Entry 5C4L (X-ray diffraction, 2.35 A resolution); this record covers chain A.

[Chain A]
Protein: APH(2'')-Id
From: Enterococcus casseliflavus
UniProt: O68183 (O68183_ENTCA); residues 1-301 here = UniProt positions 1-301
Amino-acid sequence (321 residues; row label = number of the first residue in the row; numbers below 1 keep their minus sign (Met-19 is residue -19)):
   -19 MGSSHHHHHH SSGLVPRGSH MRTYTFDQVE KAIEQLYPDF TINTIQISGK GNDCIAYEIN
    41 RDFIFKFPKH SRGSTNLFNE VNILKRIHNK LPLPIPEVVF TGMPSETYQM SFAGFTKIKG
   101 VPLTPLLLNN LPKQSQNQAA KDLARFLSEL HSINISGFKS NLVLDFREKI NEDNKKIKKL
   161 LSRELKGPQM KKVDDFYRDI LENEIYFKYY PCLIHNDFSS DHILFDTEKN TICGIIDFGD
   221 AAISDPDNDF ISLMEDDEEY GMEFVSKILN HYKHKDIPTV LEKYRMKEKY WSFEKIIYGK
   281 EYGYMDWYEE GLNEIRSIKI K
Not modelled in the structure: -19 to 0, 298-301
Sequence notes: initiating methionine (-19); expression tag (-18 to 0); engineered mutation Gln26 (Glu in O68183), Lys30 (Glu in O68183)
Residues lining bound ligands: 4XR ((2S,3R)-3-amino-6-(aminomethyl)-3,4-dihydro-2H-pyran-2-ol): Glu235, Glu268, Trp271
What the authors report for this chain:
  - binding site for Sisomicin: Ser136, Glu235, Glu268, Trp271
  - binding site for 4XR: Glu235, Glu268, Trp271

[Overview]
Bound to chain A: compound 4XR. From the paper: a binding site for Sisomicin at Ser136, Glu235 and Glu268
among others; a binding site for 4XR at Glu235, Glu268 and Trp271.
Chain A is APH(2'')-Id (Enterococcus casseliflavus); the structure, Conformational alternate of sisomicin in
complex with APH(2")-IVa, was determined by X-ray diffraction together with 5C4K from the same study.
